Entry 9J6J (electron microscopy, 2.86 A resolution); this record covers chain A.

# Chain A
Molecule: Protein X, DNA damage-binding protein 1
From: Hepatitis B virus
UniProt: chimeric construct of Q77UW5, Q16531: residues 18-171 from Q77UW5 (Q77UW5_HBV) positions 1-154 (UniProt number = residue number - 17); residues 184-1323 from Q16531 positions 1-1140 (UniProt number = residue number - 183)
Sequence (1323 residues; numbered 1 to 1323; the number before each row is that of its first residue):
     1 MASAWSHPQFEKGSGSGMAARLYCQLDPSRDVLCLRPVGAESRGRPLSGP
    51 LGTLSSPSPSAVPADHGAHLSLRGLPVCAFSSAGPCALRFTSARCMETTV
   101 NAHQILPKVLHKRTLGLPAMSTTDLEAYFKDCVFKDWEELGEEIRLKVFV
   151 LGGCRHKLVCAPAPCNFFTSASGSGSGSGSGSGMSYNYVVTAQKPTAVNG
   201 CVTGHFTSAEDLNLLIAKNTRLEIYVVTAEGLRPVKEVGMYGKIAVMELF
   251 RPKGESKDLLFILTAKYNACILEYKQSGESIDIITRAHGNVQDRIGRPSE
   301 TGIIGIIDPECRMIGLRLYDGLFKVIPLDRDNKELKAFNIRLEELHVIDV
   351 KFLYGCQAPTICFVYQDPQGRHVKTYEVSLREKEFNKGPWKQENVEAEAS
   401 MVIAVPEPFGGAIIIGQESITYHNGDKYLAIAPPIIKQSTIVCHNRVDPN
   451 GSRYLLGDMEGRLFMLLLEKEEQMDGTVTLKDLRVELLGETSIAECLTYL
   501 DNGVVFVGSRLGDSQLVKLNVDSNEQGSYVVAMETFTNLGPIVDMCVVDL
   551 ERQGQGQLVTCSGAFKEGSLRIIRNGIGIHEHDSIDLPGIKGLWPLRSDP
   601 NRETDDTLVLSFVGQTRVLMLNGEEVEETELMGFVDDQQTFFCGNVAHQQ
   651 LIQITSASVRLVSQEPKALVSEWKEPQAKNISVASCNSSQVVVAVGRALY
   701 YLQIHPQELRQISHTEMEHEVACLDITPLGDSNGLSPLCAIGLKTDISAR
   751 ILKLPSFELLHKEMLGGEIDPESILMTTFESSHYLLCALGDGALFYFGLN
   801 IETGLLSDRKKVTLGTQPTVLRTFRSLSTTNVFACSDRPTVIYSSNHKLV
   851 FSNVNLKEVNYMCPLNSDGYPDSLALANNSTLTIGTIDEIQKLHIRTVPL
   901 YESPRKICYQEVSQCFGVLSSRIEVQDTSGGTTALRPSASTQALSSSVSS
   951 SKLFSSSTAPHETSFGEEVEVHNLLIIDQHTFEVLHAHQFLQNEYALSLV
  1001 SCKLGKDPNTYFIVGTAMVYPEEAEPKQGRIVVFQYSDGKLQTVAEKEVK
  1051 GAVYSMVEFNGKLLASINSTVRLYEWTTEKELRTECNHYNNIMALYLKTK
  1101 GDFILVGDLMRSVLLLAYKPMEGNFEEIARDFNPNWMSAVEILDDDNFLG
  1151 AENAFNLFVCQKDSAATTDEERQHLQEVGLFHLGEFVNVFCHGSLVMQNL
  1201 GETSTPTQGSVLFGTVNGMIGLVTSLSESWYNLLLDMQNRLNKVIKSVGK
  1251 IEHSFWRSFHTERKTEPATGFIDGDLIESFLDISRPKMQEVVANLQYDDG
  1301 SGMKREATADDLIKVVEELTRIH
Disordered / not traced: 1-103, 130-183, 927-931, 954-967, 1199-1205, 1294-1306
Construct notes: initiating methionine (1); expression tag (2-17); linker (172-183); engineered mutation D583 (Ala400 in Q16531), K744 (Trp561 in Q16531), D770 (Ile587 in Q16531), E772 (Arg589 in Q16531)
Swiss-Prot annotation at these positions:
  - modified residue: S185 (N-acetylserine), K1250 (N6-acetyllysine), T1308 (Phosphothreonine)
  - cross-link: K1304 (Glycyl lysine isopeptide (Lys-Gly) (interchain with G-Cter in SUMO2))
Disulfides: C201-C496

# Summary
Chain A is Protein X, DNA damage-binding protein 1 (Hepatitis B virus); the structure, HBx fused DDB1 4M
mutant, was determined by electron microscopy together with 9J6K from the same study.
